1MUG - chain A; structure by X-ray diffraction, 1.80 A resolution.

# Chain A
Protein: Protein (g:t/U specific DNA glycosylase)
Source organism: Escherichia coli
Notes: EC 3.2.2.-
UniProtKB: P0A9H1 (MUG_ECOLI); residue numbers follow UniProt; this construct covers 1-168
Amino-acid sequence (168 residues; each row starts with the number of its first residue):
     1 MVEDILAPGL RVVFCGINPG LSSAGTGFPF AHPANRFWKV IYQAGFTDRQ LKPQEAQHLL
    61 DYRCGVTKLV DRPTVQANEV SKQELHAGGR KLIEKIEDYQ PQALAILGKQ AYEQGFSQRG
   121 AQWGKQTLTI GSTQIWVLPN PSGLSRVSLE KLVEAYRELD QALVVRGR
Disordered / not traced: 166-168
What the authors report for this chain:
  - binding site for sulfate ion: Phe30 (proposed by the authors, not directly observed)
  - specificity-determining residues: Lys68 (proposed by the authors, not directly observed)
  - binding site for sulfate ion: Gly20, Ser22, Ser23, Lys109 to Gln110
  - catalytic residues: Asn18

# In short
The paper reports the catalytic residue Asn18; a binding site for sulfate ion at Phe30, Gly20 and Ser22 among
others.
Chain A is Protein (g:t/U specific DNA glycosylase) (Escherichia coli); the structure, G:t/U mismatch-specific
DNA glycosylase from e.coli, was determined by X-ray diffraction (same publication as 1MWI).
